5OF3 - chains E and F of the 6 polymer chains in the assembly; structure by X-ray diffraction, 2.91 A resolution.

== Chain E ==
Protein: DNA primase large subunit PriL
From: Sulfolobus solfataricus (strain ATCC 35092 / DSM 1617 / JCM 11322 / P2)
UniProt: Q9UWW1 (PRIL_SULSO); residues 1-307 here = UniProt positions 1-307
Amino-acid sequence (307 residues; row label = number of the first residue in the row):
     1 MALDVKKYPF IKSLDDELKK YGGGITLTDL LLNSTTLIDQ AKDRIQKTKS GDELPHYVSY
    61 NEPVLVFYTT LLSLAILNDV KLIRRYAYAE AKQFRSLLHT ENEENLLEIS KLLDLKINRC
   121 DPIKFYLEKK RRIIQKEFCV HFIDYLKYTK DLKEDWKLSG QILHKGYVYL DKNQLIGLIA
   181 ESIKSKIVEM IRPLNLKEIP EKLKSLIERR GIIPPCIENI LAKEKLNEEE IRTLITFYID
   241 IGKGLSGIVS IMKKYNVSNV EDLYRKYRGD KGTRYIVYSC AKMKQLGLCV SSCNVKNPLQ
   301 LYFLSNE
Not modelled in the structure: 1-2, 268-297, 306-307
Cystine bridges: Cys120-Cys139
What the authors report for this chain:
  - mutagenesis - R232A: unchanged catalytic activity

== Chain F ==
Protein: Uncharacterized protein
From: Sulfolobus solfataricus (strain ATCC 35092 / DSM 1617 / JCM 11322 / P2)
UniProt: Q97ZS7 (Q97ZS7_SULSO); numbering as in UniProt (aligned over 1-154)
Amino-acid sequence (154 residues; row label = number of the first residue in the row):
     1 MSQEKKAKKI ILHYPDDTPA GYIEYAEGSS SIYDNEGNFL FKVEGKFPPQ PKKSSDYSWI
    61 EKVLEMGLQD SRKRFILYVA SRYLVNVKGV NEDEALQTLK EFYYKLQSGK VYESWLKSVI
   121 NGVKKKGLLP WSLKRIEERD KEMYNEIIRV LKNS
Not modelled in the structure: 1-56
Ion coordination: Mn2+: Asp70 (together with AMP-CPP)
Ligand contacts: AMP-CPP (APC; diphosphomethylphosphonic acid adenosyl ester): Gln69, Asp70, Ser71, Arg72, Lys73, Arg74, Leu77, Tyr78, Tyr103, Trp115
What the authors report for this chain:
  - binding site for AMP-CPP: Asp70, Arg72 to Arg74
  - mutagenesis - D70A, R74A: decreased catalytic activity on mixed-sequence DNA template
  - mutagenesis - R72A: abolished catalytic activity on mixed-sequence DNA template
  - mutagenesis - R72A: abolished binding to ATP

== How chain E and chain F interact ==
Pairs across the interface (8):
  Lys147(E) - Glu92(F)  salt bridge
  Lys150(E) - Lys125(F)
  Glu189(E) - Gly89(F)
  Glu189(E) - Lys124(F)  salt bridge
  Arg192(E) - Asn86(F)
  Arg192(E) - Val87(F)
  Arg192(E) - Gly89(F)
  Pro193(E) - Lys88(F)
Interface residues without a listed pair, chain E (7 interface residues in all): Asp114, Leu196
Interface residues without a listed pair, chain F (9 interface residues in all): Val85, Asn91

== Summary ==
7 residues of chain E face 9 of chain F across their interface, with 2 salt bridges. Among the polar pairs are
Lys147(E)-Glu92(F) and Glu189(E)-Lys124(F). From the paper: a binding site for AMP-CPP at Asp70(F) and
Arg72(F); D70A and R74A of chain F reduce catalytic activity on mixed-sequence DNA template; 4 substitutions
were tested in all.
Chain E is DNA primase large subunit PriL and chain F is Uncharacterized protein, both from Sulfolobus
solfataricus (strain ATCC 35092 / DSM 1617 / JCM 11322 / P2); the structure, Crystal structure of the
heterotrimeric PriSLX primase from S. solfataricus, was determined by X-ray diffraction, deposited together
with 5OFN.
